PDB entry 4YA3 | X-ray diffraction, 2.70 A resolution | chains B and C of the 30 polymer chains in the assembly

== Chain B ==
Molecule: Proteasome subunit alpha type-3
From: Saccharomyces cerevisiae S288c
Notes: EC 3.4.25.1
UniProt: P23638 (PSA3_YEAST); residues 0-257 here correspond to UniProt positions 1-258 (UniProt number = residue number + 1)
Amino-acid sequence (258 residues; row label = number of the first residue in the row; numbering starts at 0):
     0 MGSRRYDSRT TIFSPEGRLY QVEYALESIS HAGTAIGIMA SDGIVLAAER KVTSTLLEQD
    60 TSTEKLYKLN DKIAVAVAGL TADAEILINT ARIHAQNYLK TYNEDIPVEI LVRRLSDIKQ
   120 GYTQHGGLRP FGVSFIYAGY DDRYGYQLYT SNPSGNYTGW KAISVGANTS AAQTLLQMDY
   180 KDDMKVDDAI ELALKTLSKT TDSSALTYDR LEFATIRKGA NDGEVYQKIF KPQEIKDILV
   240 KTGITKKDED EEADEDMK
Not modelled in the structure: 0, 245-257
UniProt features mapped onto this chain:
  - cross-link (Glycyl lysine isopeptide (Lys-Gly)): Lys99 (interchain with G-Cter in ubiquitin), Lys198 (interchain with G-Cter in ubiquitin), Lys230 (interchain with G-Cter in ubiquitin)

== Chain C ==
Molecule: Proteasome subunit alpha type-4
From: Saccharomyces cerevisiae S288c
Notes: EC 3.4.25.1
UniProt: P40303 (PSA4_YEAST); residues -1 to 252 here correspond to UniProt positions 1-254 (UniProt number = residue number + 2)
Amino-acid sequence (254 residues; each row starts with the number of its first residue; numbers below 1 keep their minus sign (Met-1 is residue -1)):
    -1 MSGYDRALSI FSPDGHIFQV EYALEAVKRG TCAVGVKGKN CVVLGCERRS TLKLQDTRIT
    59 PSKVSKIDSH VVLSFSGLNA DSRILIEKAR VEAQSHRLTL EDPVTVEYLT RYVAGVQQRY
   119 TQSGGVRPFG VSTLIAGFDP RDDEPKLYQT EPSGIYSSWS AQTIGRNSKT VREFLEKNYD
   179 RKEPPATVEE CVKLTVRSLL EVVQTGAKNI EITVVKPDSD IVALSSEEIN QYVTQIEQEK
   239 QEQQEQDKKK KSNH
Not modelled in the structure: -1 to 0, 241-252
UniProt features mapped onto this chain:
  - modified residue: Thr58 (Phosphothreonine)

== How chain B and chain C interact ==
Contacting residue pairs (76; chain B residue first):
  Arg3(B) with Arg4(C), hydrogen bond (backbone-side chain)
  Asp6(B) with Tyr2(C), hydrogen bond; Arg4(C), salt bridge
  Arg8(B) with Arg4(C)
  Thr10(B) with Leu6(C); Arg125(C)
  Ile11(B) with Leu6(C), hydrophobic; Gln17(C)
  Phe12(B) with Gln17(C), hydrogen bond (backbone-side chain); Tyr20(C), hydrophobic; Ala21(C), hydrophobic; Arg125(C); Pro126(C); Gly128(C)
  Ser13(B) with Tyr20(C)
  Pro14(B) with Tyr20(C), hydrophobic; Glu23(C)
  Glu15(B) with Glu23(C); Arg27(C), hydrogen bond (backbone-side chain)
  Gly16(B) with Tyr20(C); Glu23(C); Ala24(C); Arg27(C)
  Arg17(B) with Arg27(C)
  Leu18(B) with Leu76(C), hydrophobic; Arg125(C)
  Met38(B) with Asp54(C); Arg56(C)
  Arg112(B) with Arg81(C)
  Ser115(B) with Arg81(C), hydrogen bond (backbone-side chain)
  Asp116(B) with Arg81(C), salt bridge; Ile82(C)
  Gln119(B) with Ala78(C); Asp79(C); Ile82(C)
  Thr122(B) with Arg125(C), hydrogen bond (backbone-side chain)
  Gln123(B) with Tyr118(C); Gly123(C); Val124(C); Arg125(C), hydrogen bond (backbone-backbone); Pro126(C); Phe127(C)
  His124(B) with Gly123(C); Val124(C)
  Gly125(B) with Tyr2(C); Gly123(C), hydrogen bond (backbone-backbone)
  Gly126(B) with Tyr2(C)
  Tyr143(B) with Arg56(C), hydrogen bond (backbone-side chain); Ile57(C), hydrophobic
  Tyr145(B) with Arg56(C), hydrogen bond (backbone-side chain)
  Gln146(B) with Ile57(C)
  Leu147(B) with Ile57(C)
  Tyr148(B) with Ile57(C)
  Ser153(B) with Ala78(C)
  Gly154(B) with Ala78(C); Arg81(C), hydrogen bond (backbone-side chain)
  Asn155(B) with Asn77(C), hydrogen bond; Ala78(C); Arg81(C)
  Tyr156(B) with Pro59(C), hydrophobic; Arg81(C)
  Gly158(B) with Gln53(C); Asp54(C), hydrogen bond (backbone-backbone); Thr58(C), hydrogen bond (backbone-side chain)
  Trp159(B) with Leu50(C), hydrophobic; Lys51(C); Leu52(C); Gln53(C); Asp54(C)
  Lys160(B) with Leu52(C), hydrogen bond (backbone-backbone); Gln53(C); Asp54(C)
  Ala161(B) with Leu52(C), hydrogen bond (backbone-backbone)
  Gln172(B) with Leu52(C)
  Leu175(B) with Leu52(C)
  Gln176(B) with Leu52(C)
Also at the interface, not in a pair above, chain B (40 interface residues in all): Thr157, Tyr179

== Overview ==
40 residues of chain B face 31 of chain C across their interface; the contacts include 16 hydrogen bonds and 2
salt bridges. Polar contacts include Asp6(B)-Arg4(C), Asp116(B)-Arg81(C) and Arg3(B)-Arg4(C).
Chain B is Proteasome subunit alpha type-3 and chain C is Proteasome subunit alpha type-4, both from
Saccharomyces cerevisiae S288c; the structure, Yeast 20S proteasome beta2-H116N mutant in complex with
Ac-PAE-ep, was determined by X-ray diffraction, deposited together with 4Y69, 4Y6A, 4Y6V, 4Y6Z, 4Y70, 4Y74 and
34 further entries.
